6TOA - chains A and D of the 7 polymer chains in the assembly; structure by electron microscopy, 3.47 A resolution.

[Chain A]
Protein: Portal protein Rcc01684
From: Rhodobacter capsulatus DE442
Reference sequence: D5ATZ0 (D5ATZ0_RHOCB); numbering as in UniProt (aligned over 1-396)
Chain sequence (396 residues; numbered 1 to 396; the number before each row is that of its first residue):
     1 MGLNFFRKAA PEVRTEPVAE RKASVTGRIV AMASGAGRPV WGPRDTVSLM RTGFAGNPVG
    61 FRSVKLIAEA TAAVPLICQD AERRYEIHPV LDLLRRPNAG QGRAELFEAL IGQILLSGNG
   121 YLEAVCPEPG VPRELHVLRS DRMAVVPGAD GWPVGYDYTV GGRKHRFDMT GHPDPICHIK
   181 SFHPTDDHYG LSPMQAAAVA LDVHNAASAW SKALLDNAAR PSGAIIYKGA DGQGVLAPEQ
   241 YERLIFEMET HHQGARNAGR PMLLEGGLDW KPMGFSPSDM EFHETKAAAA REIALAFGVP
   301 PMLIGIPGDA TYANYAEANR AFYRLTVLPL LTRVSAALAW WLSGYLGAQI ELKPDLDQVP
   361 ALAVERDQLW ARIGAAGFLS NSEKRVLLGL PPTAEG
Not modelled in the structure: 1-23, 394-396

[Chain D]
Protein: Adaptor protein Rcc01688
From: Rhodobacter capsulatus DE442
Reference sequence: D5ATZ4 (D5ATZ4_RHOCB); residues 1-197 here = UniProt positions 1-197
Chain sequence (197 residues; each row starts with the number of its first residue):
     1 MMLNEVTAVP GTALPVAEFR DHLRLGTGFA DLGAEDAALL SYLRAAIAAI EGRTAKALIS
    61 RGFRLALTAW RWGDMQTLPI APVATVTALR LVDAAGVETP VAAGWRLVPD MARPRIEALG
   121 AMLPMIPTGG RVEIDFTAGF GASWSALPVD LAQAVFLLAA QYYELRHDGA AEGGAMPFGV
   181 MALIERWRTV RVLGGRP
Not modelled in the structure: 172-173

[How chain A and chain D interact]
Pairs across the interface (45):
  I225(A) - V192(D)  hydrophobic
  Y227(A) - E185(D)  hydrogen bond
  Y227(A) - R188(D)
  G229(A) - E185(D)
  A230(A) - M181(D)
  A230(A) - A182(D)
  A230(A) - E185(D)
  D231(A) - P177(D)
  D231(A) - A182(D)
  A237(A) - R186(D)
  E239(A) - M111(D)
  E239(A) - A112(D)
  E239(A) - R186(D)  salt bridge
  Q240(A) - E185(D)
  Q240(A) - R186(D)  hydrogen bond (side chain-backbone)
  Q240(A) - W187(D)
  Q240(A) - R188(D)  hydrogen bond (side chain-backbone)
  Q240(A) - V190(D)
  R243(A) - A112(D)  hydrogen bond (side chain-backbone)
  R243(A) - T189(D)
  R243(A) - V190(D)
  R243(A) - R191(D)
  L244(A) - V190(D)  hydrophobic
  L244(A) - V192(D)  hydrophobic
  F246(A) - R113(D)
  E247(A) - R191(D)
  E247(A) - V192(D)  hydrogen bond (side chain-backbone)
  E247(A) - L193(D)  hydrogen bond (side chain-backbone)
  H251(A) - W72(D)
  H251(A) - L193(D)
  H251(A) - P197(D)
  H252(A) - V192(D)  hydrogen bond (side chain-backbone)
  H252(A) - L193(D)
  R260(A) - P197(D)
  M262(A) - V192(D)
  M262(A) - G194(D)
  L263(A) - R191(D)
  L263(A) - V192(D)
  L263(A) - G194(D)
  E265(A) - R188(D)  salt bridge
  E265(A) - T189(D)
  E265(A) - R191(D)  salt bridge
  G266(A) - R188(D)  hydrogen bond (backbone-side chain)
  L268(A) - V190(D)  hydrophobic
  L268(A) - V192(D)  hydrophobic
Other interface residues (no listed pair), chain A (27 interface residues in all): G234, V235, L236, E242, M248, P261, L264
Other interface residues (no listed pair), chain D (19 interface residues in all): G195

[In short]
27 residues of chain A and 19 residues of chain D are in contact, with 8 hydrogen bonds and 3 salt bridges.
Among the polar pairs are E239(A)-R186(D), E265(A)-R188(D) and E265(A)-R191(D).
Here chain A is Portal protein Rcc01684 and chain D is Adaptor protein Rcc01688, both from Rhodobacter
capsulatus DE442. Entry 6TOA (Neck of empty GTA particle computed with C6 symmetry) was determined by electron
microscopy together with 6TB9, 6TBA, 6TE8, 6TE9, 6TEB, 6TEH and 3 further entries from the same study.
